PDB entry 7ZVT | electron microscopy, 2.74 A resolution | chains D and A of the 4 polymer chains in the assembly

Chain D:
Molecule: 16-nt DNA strand
Sequence (16 nucleotides; row label = number of the first residue in the row):
    19 CGATATCTAGAGGGAT

Chain A:
Protein: X-ray repair cross-complementing protein 6
Organism: Homo sapiens
Notes: EC 3.6.4.-, 4.2.99.-
Reference sequence: P12956 (XRCC6_HUMAN); residue numbers follow UniProt; this construct covers 1-609
Amino-acid sequence (609 residues; row label = number of the first residue in the row):
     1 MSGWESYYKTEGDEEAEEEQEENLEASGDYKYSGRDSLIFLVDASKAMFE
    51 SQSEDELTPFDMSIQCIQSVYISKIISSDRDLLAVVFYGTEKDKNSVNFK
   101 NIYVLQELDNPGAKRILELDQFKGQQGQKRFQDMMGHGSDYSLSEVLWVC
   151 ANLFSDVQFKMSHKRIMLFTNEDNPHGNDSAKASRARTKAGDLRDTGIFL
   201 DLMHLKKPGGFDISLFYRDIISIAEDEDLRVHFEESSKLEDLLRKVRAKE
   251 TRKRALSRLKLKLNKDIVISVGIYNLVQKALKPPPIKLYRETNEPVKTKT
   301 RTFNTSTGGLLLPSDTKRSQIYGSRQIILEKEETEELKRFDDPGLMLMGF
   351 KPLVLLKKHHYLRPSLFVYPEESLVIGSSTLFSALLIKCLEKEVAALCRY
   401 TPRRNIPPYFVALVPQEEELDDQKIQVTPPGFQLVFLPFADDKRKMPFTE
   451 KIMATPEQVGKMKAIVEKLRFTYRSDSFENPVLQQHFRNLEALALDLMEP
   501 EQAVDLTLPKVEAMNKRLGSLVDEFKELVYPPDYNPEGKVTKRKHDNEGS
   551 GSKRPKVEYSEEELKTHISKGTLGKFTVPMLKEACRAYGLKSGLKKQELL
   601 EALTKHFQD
Not modelled in the structure: 1-33, 223-230, 326, 535-609
Small-molecule neighbours: inositol hexakisphosphate (IHP): Lys357, His359, His360, Lys443, Lys445
Curated features (UniProtKB/Swiss-Prot):
  - region: Val578 to Glu583 (Interaction with BAX)
  - active site: Lys31 (Schiff-base intermediate with DNA)
  - modified residue: Ser2 (N-acetylserine), Ser6 (Phosphoserine), Ser27 (Phosphoserine), Lys31 (N6-acetyllysine), Ser51 (Phosphoserine), Ser306 (Phosphoserine), Lys317 (N6-acetyllysine), Lys331 (N6-acetyllysine), Lys338 (N6-acetyllysine), Thr455 (Phosphothreonine), Lys461 (N6-acetyllysine), Ser477 (Phosphoserine), Ser520 (Phosphoserine), Lys539 (N6-acetyllysine), Lys542 (N6-acetyllysine), Lys544 (N6-acetyllysine), Ser550 (Phosphoserine), Lys553 (N6-acetyllysine), Lys556 (N6-acetyllysine), Ser560 (Phosphoserine) and 1 more in UniProt
  - cross-link (Glycyl lysine isopeptide (Lys-Gly)): Lys287 (interchain with G-Cter in SUMO2), Lys317 (interchain with G-Cter in SUMO2), Lys556 (interchain with G-Cter in SUMO2)
  - mutagenesis: Lys31 (K31A: Diminishes the ability to form a Schiff base. Abolishes adduct formation; when associated with A-160 and A-164), Lys160 (K160A: Abolishes adduct formation; when associated with A-31 and A-160), Lys164 (K164A: Abolishes adduct formation; when associated with A-31 and A-164), Lys539 (K539Q: Complete loss of suppression of BAX-induced apoptosis; K539R: No effect on suppression of BAX-induced apoptosis), Lys542 (K542Q: Complete loss of suppression of BAX-induced apoptosis; K542R: No effect on suppression of BAX-induced apoptosis), Lys544 (K544R: No effect on suppression of BAX-induced apoptosis), Lys553 (K553Q: Partial loss of suppression of BAX-induced apoptosis; K553R: No effect on suppression of BAX-induced apoptosis), Lys556 (K556R: No effect on suppression of BAX-induced apoptosis), Lys570 (K570R: Loss of methylation; loss of anti-apoptotic activity; no effect on XRCC5 stabilization)
From the paper describing this entry:
  - binding site for inositol hexakisphosphate: Lys357, His359, Lys443, Lys445
  - conformationally variable residues (order/disorder transition): Ser222 to Val231

Interface between chain D and chain A:
Contacting residue pairs (9):
  DA27(D) - Pro285(A)  phosphate contact
  DA29(D) - Thr300(A)  phosphate contact
  DG31(D) - Arg403(A)  phosphate contact
  DG32(D) - Arg403(A)  phosphate contact
  DG32(D) - Arg404(A)  salt bridge to the phosphate
  DA33(D) - Ala255(A)  sugar contact
  DA33(D) - Ser257(A)  sugar contact
  DA33(D) - Arg258(A)  hydrogen bond to the phosphate
  DT34(D) - Arg258(A)  salt bridge to the phosphate
Also at the interface, not in a pair above, chain D (7 interface residues in all): DT26
Also at the interface, not in a pair above, chain A (10 interface residues in all): Arg252, Leu256, Lys282

Summary:
7 residues of chain D and 10 residues of chain A are in contact; the contacts include 1 hydrogen bond and 2
salt bridges. Polar contacts include DA33(D)-Arg258(A), DG32(D)-Arg404(A) and DT34(D)-Arg258(A). Ligands of
chain A: inositol hexakisphosphate. From the paper: a binding site for inositol hexakisphosphate at Lys357(A),
His359(A) and Lys443(A) among others; conformational variability at Ser222(A).
Here chain D is a 16-nt DNA strand and chain A is X-ray repair cross-complementing protein 6 (Homo sapiens).
Entry 7ZVT (CryoEM structure of Ku heterodimer bound to DNA) was determined by electron microscopy together
with 7Z6O and 7ZT6 from the same study.
